Entry 7JOA (electron microscopy, 3.30 A resolution); this record covers chains E and I of the 11 polymer chains in the assembly.

== Chain E ==
Protein: Histone H3.2
Organism: Homo sapiens
Reference sequence: Q71DI3 (H32_HUMAN); residues 0-135 here correspond to UniProt positions 1-136 (UniProt number = residue number + 1)
Sequence (136 residues; each row starts with the number of its first residue; numbering starts at 0):
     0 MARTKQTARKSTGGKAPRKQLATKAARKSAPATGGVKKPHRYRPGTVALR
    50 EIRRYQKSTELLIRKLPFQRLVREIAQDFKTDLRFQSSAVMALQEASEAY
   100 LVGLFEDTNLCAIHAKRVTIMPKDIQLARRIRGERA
Unresolved in the structure: 0-37, 135
Swiss-Prot annotation at these positions:
  - modified residue: Arg2 (Asymmetric dimethylarginine), Thr3 (Phosphothreonine), Lys4 (Allysine), Gln5 (5-glutamyl dopamine), Thr6 (Phosphothreonine), Arg8 (Citrulline), Lys9 (N6,N6,N6-trimethyllysine), Ser10 (ADP-ribosylserine), Thr11 (Phosphothreonine), Lys14 (N6-(2-hydroxyisobutyryl)lysine), Arg17 (Asymmetric dimethylarginine), Lys18 (N6-(2-hydroxyisobutyryl)lysine), Lys23 (N6-(2-hydroxyisobutyryl)lysine), Arg26 (Citrulline), Lys27 (N6,N6,N6-trimethyllysine), Ser28 (ADP-ribosylserine), Lys36 (N6,N6,N6-trimethyllysine), Lys37 (N6-methyllysine), Tyr41 (Phosphotyrosine), Lys56 (N6,N6,N6-trimethyllysine) and 8 more in UniProt
  - lipidation: Lys18 (N6-decanoyllysine), Cys110 (S-palmitoyl cysteine)

== Chain I ==
Molecule: 147-nt DNA strand
Organism: synthetic construct
Sequence (147 nucleotides; numbered -73 to 73; the number before each row is that of its first residue; numbers below 1 keep their minus sign (DA-73 is residue -73)):
   -73 ATCGGATGTATATATCTGACACGTGCCTGGAGACTAGGGAGTAATCCCCT
   -23 TGGCGGTTAAAACGCGGGGGACAGCGCGTACGTGCGTTTAAGCGGTGCTA
    27 GAGCTGTCTACGACCAATTGAGCGGCCTCGGCACCGGGATTCTCGAT
Unresolved in the structure: -73, 73

== Interface between chain E and chain I ==
Contacting residue pairs (19):
  His39(E) - DT-67(I)  sugar contact
  Arg40(E) - DG8(I)  base contact
  Arg40(E) - DT9(I)  hydrogen bond to the base
  Arg40(E) - DG10(I)  sugar contact
  Tyr41(E) - DT-67(I)  phosphate contact
  Tyr41(E) - DG-66(I)  sugar contact
  Tyr41(E) - DG10(I)  phosphate contact
  Gly44(E) - DG8(I)  phosphate contact
  Gly44(E) - DT9(I)  hydrogen bond to the phosphate
  Thr45(E) - DT9(I)  phosphate contact
  Val46(E) - DT9(I)  hydrogen bond to the phosphate
  Val46(E) - DG10(I)  phosphate contact
  Ala47(E) - DT9(I)  phosphate contact
  Arg49(E) - DG-66(I)  sugar contact
  Arg49(E) - DT-65(I)  phosphate contact
  Arg63(E) - DG18(I)  salt bridge to the phosphate
  Lys64(E) - DG18(I)  phosphate contact
  Leu65(E) - DG18(I)  hydrogen bond to the phosphate
  Arg69(E) - DA17(I)  salt bridge to the phosphate
Interface residues without a listed pair, chain E (16 interface residues in all): Arg42, Pro43, Asp81, Arg83
Interface residues without a listed pair, chain I (9 interface residues in all): DG27

== Summary ==
16 residues of chain E and 9 residues of chain I are in contact; the contacts include 4 hydrogen bonds and 2
salt bridges. Polar contacts include Arg40(E)-DT9(I), Gly44(E)-DT9(I) and Val46(E)-DT9(I).
Here chain E is Histone H3.2 (Homo sapiens) and chain I is a 147-nt DNA strand (synthetic construct). Entry
7JOA (2:1 cGAS-nucleosome complex) was determined by electron microscopy (same publication as 7JO9).
